Entry 7ZBT (electron microscopy, 3.30 A resolution); this record covers chains J and H of the 16 polymer chains in the assembly.

[Chain J]
Molecule: Ribulose bisphosphate carboxylase small subunit
Source organism: Halothiobacillus neapolitanus
Reference sequence: P45686 (RBS_HALNC); numbering as in UniProt (aligned over 1-110)
Amino-acid sequence (110 residues; row label = number of the first residue in the row):
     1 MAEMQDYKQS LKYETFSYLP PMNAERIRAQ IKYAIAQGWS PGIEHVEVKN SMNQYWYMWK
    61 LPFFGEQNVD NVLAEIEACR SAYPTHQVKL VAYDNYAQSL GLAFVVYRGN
Unresolved in the structure: 1-2

[Chain H]
Molecule: Ribulose bisphosphate carboxylase large chain
Source organism: Halothiobacillus neapolitanus
Notes: EC 4.1.1.39
Reference sequence: O85040 (RBL1_HALNC); residue numbers follow UniProt; this construct covers 1-473
Amino-acid sequence (473 residues; numbered 1 to 473; the number before each row is that of its first residue):
     1 MAVKKYSAGV KEYRQTYWMP EYTPLDSDIL ACFKITPQPG VDREEAAAAV AAESSTGTWT
    61 TVWTDLLTDM DYYKGRAYRI EDVPGDDAAF YAFIAYPIDL FEEGSVVNVF TSLVGNVFGF
   121 KAVRGLRLED VRFPLAYVKT CGGPPHGIQV ERDKMNKYGR PLLGCTIKPK LGLSAKNYGR
   181 AVYECLRGGL DFTKDDENIN SQPFMRWRDR FLFVQDATET AEAQTGERKG HYLNVTAPTP
   241 EEMYKRAEFA KEIGAPIIMH DYITGGFTAN TGLAKWCQDN GVLLHIHRAM HAVIDRNPNH
   301 GIHFRVLTKI LRLSGGDHLH TGTVVGKLEG DRASTLGWID LLRESFIPED RSRGIFFDQD
   361 WGSMPGVFAV ASGGIHVWHM PALVNIFGDD SVLQFGGGTL GHPWGNAAGA AANRVALEAC
   421 VEARNQGRDI EKEGKEILTA AAQHSPELKI AMETWKEIKF EFDTVDKLDT QNR
Unresolved in the structure: 1-12, 457-473
Curated features (UniProtKB/Swiss-Prot):
  - active site (Proton acceptor): K168, H287
  - binding site (substrate): N116, T166, K170, R288, H320, S372
  - binding site (Mg(2+)): K194, D196, E197
  - site: K327 (Transition state stabilizer)
  - modified residue: K194 (N6-carboxylysine)
  - mutagenesis: Y72 (Y72A: No longer binds N-repeats in CsoS2A; when associated with A-346 and 'A-96' in CbbS; Y72R: No longer binds N-repeats in CsoS2A), F346 (F346A: No longer binds N-repeats in CsoS2A; when associated with A-72 and 'A-96' in CbbS)
Reported in the primary citation:
  - post-translational modification sites: K194
  - catalytic residues: K194, H285, H287, H320

[Interface between chain J and chain H]
Residue-residue contacts - 11 pairs, chain J then chain H:
  M58(J) - W63(H)  hydrophobic
  L61(J) - W63(H)  hydrophobic
  P62(J) - W63(H)
  F64(J) - W63(H)
  F64(J) - L66(H)  hydrophobic
  F64(J) - L67(H)  hydrophobic
  N95(J) - L66(H)
  N95(J) - L67(H)
  N95(J) - T68(H)
  Q98(J) - L67(H)  hydrogen bond (side chain-backbone)
  Q98(J) - T68(H)
Other interface residues (no listed pair), chain J (7 interface residues in all): Y93

[Summary]
7 residues of chain J and 4 residues of chain H are in contact; the contacts include 1 hydrogen bond. Its one
hydrogen-bonded contact is Q98(J)-L67(H). From the paper: catalytic residues K194(H), H285(H) and H287(H)
among others; a modification site at K194(H).
Here chain J is Ribulose bisphosphate carboxylase small subunit and chain H is Ribulose bisphosphate
carboxylase large chain, both from Halothiobacillus neapolitanus. Entry 7ZBT (Subtomogram averaging of Rubisco
from native Halothiobacillus carboxysomes) was determined by electron microscopy (same publication as 7ZC1).
